7Q0K - chains B and D of the 8 polymer chains in the assembly; structure by electron microscopy, 4.00 A resolution.

# Chain B
Name: DNA-directed RNA polymerase subunit alpha
From: Escherichia coli
Notes: EC 2.7.7.6
UniProtKB: P0A7Z4 (RPOA_ECOLI); residue numbers follow UniProt; this construct covers 1-329
Chain sequence (329 residues; row label = number of the first residue in the row):
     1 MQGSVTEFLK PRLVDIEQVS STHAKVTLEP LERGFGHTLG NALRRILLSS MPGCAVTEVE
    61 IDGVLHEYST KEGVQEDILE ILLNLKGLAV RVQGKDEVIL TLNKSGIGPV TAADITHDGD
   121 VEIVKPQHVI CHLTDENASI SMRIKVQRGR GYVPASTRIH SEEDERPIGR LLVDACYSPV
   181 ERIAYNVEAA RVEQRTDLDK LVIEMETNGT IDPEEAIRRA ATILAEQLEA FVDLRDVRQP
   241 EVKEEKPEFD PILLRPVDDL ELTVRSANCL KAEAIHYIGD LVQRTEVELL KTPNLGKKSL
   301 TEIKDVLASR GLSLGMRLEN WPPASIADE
Disordered / not traced: 1-3, 159-169, 233-329
UniProt features mapped onto this chain:
  - region: E162 to E165 (Required for interaction with Crp at class II promoters)
  - modified residue: R265 (ADP-ribosylarginine), K297 (N6-acetyllysine), K298 (N6-acetyllysine)
  - mutagenesis: R45 (R45C: In rpoA112; temperature-sensitive, blocks RNA polymerase assembly), E162 to E165 (5-fold decrease in CRP-class II promoter-dependent transcription), E165 (E165K: 5-fold decrease in CRP-class II promoter-dependent transcription), R191 (R191C: In rpoA101; temperature-sensitive)

# Chain D
Name: DNA-directed RNA polymerase subunit beta'
From: Escherichia coli
Notes: EC 2.7.7.6
UniProtKB: P0A8T8 (RPOC_ECO57); residue numbers follow UniProt; this construct covers 1-1407
Chain sequence (1407 residues; row label = number of the first residue in the row):
     1 MKDLLKFLKA QTKTEEFDAI KIALASPDMI RSWSFGEVKK PETINYRTFK PERDGLFCAR
    61 IFGPVKDYEC LCGKYKRLKH RGVICEKCGV EVTQTKVRRE RMGHIELASP TAHIWFLKSL
   121 PSRIGLLLDM PLRDIERVLY FESYVVIEGG MTNLERQQIL TEEQYLDALE EFGDEFDAKM
   181 GAEAIQALLK SMDLEQECEQ LREELNETNS ETKRKKLTKR IKLLEAFVQS GNKPEWMILT
   241 VLPVLPPDLR PLVPLDGGRF ATSDLNDLYR RVINRNNRLK RLLDLAAPDI IVRNEKRMLQ
   301 EAVDALLDNG RRGRAITGSN KRPLKSLADM IKGKQGRFRQ NLLGKRVDYS GRSVITVGPY
   361 LRLHQCGLPK KMALELFKPF IYGKLELRGL ATTIKAAKKM VEREEAVVWD ILDEVIREHP
   421 VLLNRAPTLH RLGIQAFEPV LIEGKAIQLH PLVCAAYNAD FDGDQMAVHV PLTLEAQLEA
   481 RALMMSTNNI LSPANGEPII VPSQDVVLGL YYMTRDCVNA KGEGMVLTGP KEAERLYRSG
   541 LASLHARVKV RITEYEKDAN GELVAKTSLK DTTVGRAILW MIVPKGLPYS IVNQALGKKA
   601 ISKMLNTCYR ILGLKPTVIF ADQIMYTGFA YAARSGASVG IDDMVIPEKK HEIISEAEAE
   661 VAEIQEQFQS GLVTAGERYN KVIDIWAAAN DRVSKAMMDN LQTETVINRD GQEEKQVSFN
   721 SIYMMADSGA RGSAAQIRQL AGMRGLMAKP DGSIIETPIT ANFREGLNVL QYFISTHGAR
   781 KGLADTALKT ANSGYLTRRL VDVAQDLVVT EDDCGTHEGI MMTPVIEGGD VKEPLRDRVL
   841 GRVTAEDVLK PGTADILVPR NTLLHEQWCD LLEENSVDAV KVRSVVSCDT DFGVCAHCYG
   901 RDLARGHIIN KGEAIGVIAA QSIGEPGTQL TMRTFHIGGA ASRAAAESSI QVKNKGSIKL
   961 SNVKSVVNSS GKLVITSRNT ELKLIDEFGR TKESYKVPYG AVLAKGDGEQ VAGGETVANW
  1021 DPHTMPVITE VSGFVRFTDM IDGQTITRQT DELTGLSSLV VLDSAERTAG GKDLRPALKI
  1081 VDAQGNDVLI PGTDMPAQYF LPGKAIVQLE DGVQISSGDT LARIPQESGG TKDITGGLPR
  1141 VADLFEARRP KEPAILAEIS GIVSFGKETK GKRRLVITPV DGSDPYEEMI PKWRQLNVFE
  1201 GERVERGDVI SDGPEAPHDI LRLRGVHAVT RYIVNEVQDV YRLQGVKIND KHIEVIVRQM
  1261 LRKATIVNAG SSDFLEGEQV EYSRVKIANR ELEANGKVGA TYSRDLLGIT KASLATESFI
  1321 SAASFQETTR VLTEAAVAGK RDELRGLKEN VIVGRLIPAG TGYAYHQDRM RRRAAGEAPA
  1381 APQVTAEDAS ASLAELLNAG LGGSDNE
Disordered / not traced: 1-15, 934-947, 1127-1135, 1374-1407
Ion coordination: Zn2+ site 1: C70, C72; Mg2+: D460 (shared with 1 residue of chain R); Zn2+ site 2: C814, C888, C895, C898
UniProt features mapped onto this chain:
  - binding site (Zn(2+)): C70, C72, C85, C88, C814, C888, C895, C898
  - binding site (Mg(2+)): D460, D462, D464
  - modified residue: K972 (N6-acetyllysine)

# Chain B / chain D interface
Residue-residue contacts (18):
  R44(B) - E534(D)  salt bridge
  R44(B) - R538(D)
  L48(B) - R535(D)
  L79(B) - V526(D)  hydrophobic
  E80(B) - R551(D)
  L83(B) - V526(D)  hydrophobic
  L83(B) - L527(D)
  L83(B) - T528(D)
  L83(B) - R551(D)
  K86(B) - T528(D)
  Y152(B) - R535(D)
  Y152(B) - L536(D)  hydrophobic
  Y152(B) - L541(D)
  C176(B) - R535(D)
  E181(B) - K531(D)
  E181(B) - E532(D)  hydrogen bond (side chain-backbone)
  E181(B) - R535(D)
  R182(B) - K531(D)
Interface residues without a listed pair, chain B (15 interface residues in all): R45, V180, I183, Q194, T196
Interface residues without a listed pair, chain D (16 interface residues in all): A406, W409, E443, L569, M581

# Overview
Chain B and chain D form an interface of 15 and 16 residues respectively, with 1 hydrogen bond and 1 salt
bridge. Polar pairs include R44(B)-E534(D) and E181(B)-E532(D).
Here chain B is DNA-directed RNA polymerase subunit alpha and chain D is DNA-directed RNA polymerase subunit
beta', both from Escherichia coli. Entry 7Q0K (RNA polymerase elongation complex in less-swiveled
conformation) was determined by electron microscopy, deposited together with 7PY0, 7PY1, 7PY3, 7PY5, 7PY6,
7PY7 and 4 further entries.
